PDB entry 9GTP | electron microscopy, 3.50 A resolution | chains 2f and 3f of the 60 polymer chains in the assembly

[Chain 2f (and 3f)]
Molecule: Phage tail sheath family protein
From: Streptomyces coelicolor A3(2)
Notes: chain 3f of this document is another copy of the same molecule, construct and numbering; everything in this record applies to it too
UniProt: Q9L0N8 (Q9L0N8_STRCO); residues 10-543 here correspond to UniProt positions 1-534 (UniProt number = residue number - 9)
Chain sequence (534 residues; numbered 10 to 543; the number before each row is that of its first residue):
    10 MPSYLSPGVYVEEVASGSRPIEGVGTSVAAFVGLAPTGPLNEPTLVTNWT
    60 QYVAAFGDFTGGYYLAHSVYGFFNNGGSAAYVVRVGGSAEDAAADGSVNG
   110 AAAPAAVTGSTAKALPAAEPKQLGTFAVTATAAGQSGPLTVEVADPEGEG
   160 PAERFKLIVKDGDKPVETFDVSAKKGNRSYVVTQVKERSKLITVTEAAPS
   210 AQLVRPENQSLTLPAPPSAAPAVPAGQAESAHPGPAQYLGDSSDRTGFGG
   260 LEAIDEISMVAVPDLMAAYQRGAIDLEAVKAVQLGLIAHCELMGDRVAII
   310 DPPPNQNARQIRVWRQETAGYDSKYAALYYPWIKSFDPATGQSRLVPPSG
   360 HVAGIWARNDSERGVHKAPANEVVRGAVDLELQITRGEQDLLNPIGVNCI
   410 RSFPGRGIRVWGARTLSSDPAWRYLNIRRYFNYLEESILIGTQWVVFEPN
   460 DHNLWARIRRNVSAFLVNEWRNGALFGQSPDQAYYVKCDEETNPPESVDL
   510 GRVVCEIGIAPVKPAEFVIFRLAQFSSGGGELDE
Not modelled in the structure: 10-33, 99-235, 523-543 (chain 3f: 10-33, 99-239, 534-543)

[Chain 2f / chain 3f interface]
Pairs across the interface (59):
  Ser-251(2f) / Arg-318(3f)  hydrogen bond (backbone-side chain)
  Arg-254(2f) / Leu-391(3f)
  Arg-254(2f) / Gln-392(3f)  hydrogen bond (side chain-backbone)
  Arg-254(2f) / Ile-393(3f)
  Arg-254(2f) / Thr-394(3f)  hydrogen bond
  Arg-254(2f) / Glu-397(3f)  salt bridge
  Glu-261(2f) / Thr-394(3f)
  Ala-262(2f) / Gln-392(3f)
  Ala-262(2f) / Thr-394(3f)
  Ile-263(2f) / Pro-413(3f)
  Asp-264(2f) / Pro-413(3f)
  Trp-431(2f) / Ala-532(3f)  hydrophobic
  Phe-440(2f) / Leu-531(3f)
  Phe-440(2f) / Ala-532(3f)  hydrophobic
  Ile-447(2f) / Ile-528(3f)  hydrophobic
  Leu-448(2f) / Phe-526(3f)  hydrophobic
  Gln-452(2f) / Asn-380(3f)
  Gln-452(2f) / Phe-412(3f)
  Gln-452(2f) / Arg-415(3f)
  Val-454(2f) / Asn-380(3f)
  Val-454(2f) / Trp-420(3f)  hydrophobic
  Val-455(2f) / Lys-376(3f)
  Val-455(2f) / Ala-379(3f)  hydrophobic
  Val-455(2f) / Gly-421(3f)
  Val-455(2f) / Lys-522(3f)
  Val-455(2f) / Pro-523(3f)  hydrogen bond (backbone-backbone)
  Val-455(2f) / Ala-524(3f)  hydrophobic
  Phe-456(2f) / Arg-372(3f)
  Phe-456(2f) / Lys-522(3f)
  Phe-456(2f) / Pro-523(3f)
  Glu-457(2f) / Arg-372(3f)  salt bridge
  Glu-457(2f) / His-375(3f)  salt bridge
  Glu-457(2f) / Lys-376(3f)  hydrogen bond (side chain-backbone)
  Glu-457(2f) / Val-521(3f)
  Glu-457(2f) / Lys-522(3f)
  Glu-457(2f) / Pro-523(3f)
  Pro-458(2f) / Pro-523(3f)
  Asn-459(2f) / Pro-523(3f)
  Tyr-494(2f) / Gln-533(3f)  hydrogen bond
  Leu-509(2f) / Glu-525(3f)
  Gly-510(2f) / Glu-525(3f)
  Arg-511(2f) / Glu-525(3f)
  Arg-511(2f) / Phe-526(3f)
  Arg-511(2f) / Val-527(3f)
  Val-512(2f) / Val-527(3f)
  Val-513(2f) / Val-527(3f)  hydrogen bond (backbone-backbone)
  Val-513(2f) / Ile-528(3f)
  Val-513(2f) / Phe-529(3f)  hydrogen bond (backbone-backbone)
  Cys-514(2f) / Phe-529(3f)
  Glu-515(2f) / Ile-528(3f)
  Glu-515(2f) / Phe-529(3f)  hydrogen bond (backbone-backbone)
  Glu-515(2f) / Arg-530(3f)
  Glu-515(2f) / Leu-531(3f)  hydrogen bond (backbone-backbone)
  Ile-516(2f) / Leu-531(3f)
  Ile-516(2f) / Ala-532(3f)
  Ile-516(2f) / Gln-533(3f)
  Gly-517(2f) / Leu-531(3f)
  Gly-517(2f) / Ala-532(3f)
  Ile-518(2f) / Gln-533(3f)
Interface residues without a listed pair, chain 2f (33 interface residues in all): Ser-252, Glu-265, Ile-449, Leu-463, Asp-508
Interface residues without a listed pair, chain 3f (31 interface residues in all): Ala-377, Tyr-433

[In short]
33 residues of chain 2f and 31 residues of chain 3f are in contact, with 10 hydrogen bonds and 3 salt bridges.
Polar contacts include Arg-254(2f)/Glu-397(3f), Glu-457(2f)/Arg-372(3f) and Glu-457(2f)/His-375(3f).
Both chains are Phage tail sheath family protein (Streptomyces coelicolor A3(2)). Entry 9GTP (Cryo-EM
structure of a contractile injection system in Streptomyces coelicolor, the baseplate complex in extended
state ...) was determined by electron microscopy together with 9GTR and 9GTS from the same study.
